Entry 7L0Q (electron microscopy, 4.30 A resolution (low resolution: residue-level contacts below are approximate; hydrogen-bond / salt-bridge calls are withheld)); this record covers chains C and D of the 5 polymer chains in the assembly.

== Chain C ==
Name: Neurotensin receptor type 1
Organism: Rattus norvegicus
UniProt: P20789 (NTR1_RAT); numbering as in UniProt; present here: 50-272, 291-390
Amino-acid sequence (336 residues; each row starts with the number of its first residue; note: 18 numbers in that range are skipped by the numbering (no residue carries them; nothing is unmodelled there)):
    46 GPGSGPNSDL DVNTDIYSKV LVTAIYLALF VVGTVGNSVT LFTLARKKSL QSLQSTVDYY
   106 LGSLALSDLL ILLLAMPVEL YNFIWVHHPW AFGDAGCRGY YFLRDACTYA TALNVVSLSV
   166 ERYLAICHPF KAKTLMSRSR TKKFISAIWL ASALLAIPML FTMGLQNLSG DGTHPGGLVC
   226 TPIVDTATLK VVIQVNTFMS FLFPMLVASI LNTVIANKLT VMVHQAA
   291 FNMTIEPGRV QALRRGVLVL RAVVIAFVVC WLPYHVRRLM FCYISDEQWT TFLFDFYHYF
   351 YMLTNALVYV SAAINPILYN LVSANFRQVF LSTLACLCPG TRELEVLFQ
Not modelled in the structure: 46-51, 92-97, 291, 386-399
Disulfide bonds: Cys142-Cys225
Differences from the reference sequence: expression tag (46-49, 391-399); engineered mutation Leu86 (Ala in P20789), Asp103 (His in P20789), Tyr105 (His in P20789), Val161 (Ala in P20789), Leu213 (Arg in P20789), Leu234 (Val in P20789), Ala253 (Ile in P20789), Arg305 (His in P20789), Val358 (Phe in P20789), Ala362 (Ser in P20789)
Curated features (UniProtKB/Swiss-Prot):
  - region: Val326 to Tyr349 (Neurotensin binding)
  - lipidation (S-palmitoyl cysteine): Cys386, Cys388
  - mutagenesis: Glu166 (E166A: Abolishes signaling via G-proteins; when associated with A-310 and A-358), Leu310 (L310A: Abolishes signaling via G-proteins; when associated with A-166 and A-358)
Reported in the primary citation:
  - mutagenesis - R167L: abolished signaling

== Chain D ==
Name: Neurotensin
Organism: Rattus norvegicus
UniProt: P20068 (NEUT_RAT); residues 8-13 here correspond to UniProt positions 157-162 (UniProt number = residue number + 149)
Amino-acid sequence (10 residues; row label = number of the first residue in the row):
     4 GPGGRRPYIL
Not modelled in the structure: 4-7
Differences from the reference sequence: expression tag (4-7)
Curated features (UniProtKB/Swiss-Prot):
  - site (Cleavage): Pro10, Tyr11, Tyr11, Ile12

== Interface between chain C and chain D ==
Contacting residue pairs (28):
  Leu55(C) with Tyr11(D)
  Phe128(C) with Ile12(D)
  His133(C) with Tyr11(D)
  Tyr146(C) with Leu13(D)
  Val224(C) with Tyr11(D)
  Thr226(C) with Tyr11(D)
  Pro227(C) with Leu13(D)
  Thr231(C) with Arg9(D)
  Arg327(C) with Leu13(D)
  Arg328(C) with Leu13(D)
  Phe331(C) with Arg9(D); Pro10(D); Leu13(D)
  Cys332(C) with Arg9(D)
  Ile334(C) with Arg9(D)
  Ser335(C) with Arg9(D)
  Asp336(C) with Arg8(D); Arg9(D)
  Trp339(C) with Arg9(D); Pro10(D)
  Phe344(C) with Arg8(D); Arg9(D); Pro10(D)
  Tyr347(C) with Pro10(D); Ile12(D)
  His348(C) with Pro10(D)
  Tyr351(C) with Ile12(D); Leu13(D)

== In short ==
20 residues of chain C face 6 of chain D across their interface. From UniProt: 2 mutagenesis sites on chain C.
The paper reports that R167L of chain C abolishes signaling.
Chain C is Neurotensin receptor type 1 and chain D is Neurotensin, both from Rattus norvegicus; the structure,
Structure of NTS-NTSR1-Gi complex in lipid nanodisc, canonical state, with AHD, was determined by electron
microscopy, deposited together with 7L0P, 7L0R and 7L0S.
